Entry 6S6B (electron microscopy, 2.75 A resolution); this record covers chains D and V of the 38 polymer chains in the assembly.

== Chain D ==
Name: CRISPR-associated RAMP protein, Cmr4 family
Organism: Sulfolobus islandicus (strain REY15A)
Reference sequence: F0NDX6 (F0NDX6_SULIR); residues 1-286 here = UniProt positions 1-286
Chain sequence (286 residues; each row starts with the number of its first residue):
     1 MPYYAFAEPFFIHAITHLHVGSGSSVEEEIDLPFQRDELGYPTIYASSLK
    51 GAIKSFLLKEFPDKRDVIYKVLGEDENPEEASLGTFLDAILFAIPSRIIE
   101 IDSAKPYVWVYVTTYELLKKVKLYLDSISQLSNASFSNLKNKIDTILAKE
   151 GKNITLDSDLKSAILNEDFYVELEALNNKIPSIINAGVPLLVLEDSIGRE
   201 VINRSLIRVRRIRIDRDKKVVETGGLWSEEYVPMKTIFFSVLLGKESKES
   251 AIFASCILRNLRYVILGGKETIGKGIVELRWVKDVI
Not modelled in the structure: 1

== Chain V ==
Molecule: crRNA
Organism: Sulfolobus islandicus REY15A
Sequence (51 nucleotides; each row starts with the number of its first residue):
     1 AUUGAAAGUUCAAAGCUUAGAUACCCUGGAGGGAAACCAGACUUAACACC
    51 A

== How chain D and chain V interact ==
Contacting residue pairs (52):
  Val20(D) - G28(V)  phosphate contact
  Gly21(D) - U27(V)  sugar contact
  Gly21(D) - G28(V)  hydrogen bond to the phosphate
  Ser22(D) - U27(V)  base contact
  Gly23(D) - U27(V)  base contact
  Ser47(D) - C26(V)  sugar contact
  Ser47(D) - U27(V)  hydrogen bond to the phosphate
  Ser48(D) - C26(V)  hydrogen bond to the phosphate
  Ser48(D) - U27(V)  hydrogen bond to the phosphate
  Lys50(D) - C24(V)  salt bridge to the phosphate
  Lys50(D) - C25(V)  salt bridge to the phosphate
  Gly51(D) - C26(V)  sugar contact
  Ala52(D) - C26(V)  base contact
  Lys54(D) - C24(V)  hydrogen bond to the phosphate
  Lys54(D) - C25(V)  salt bridge to the phosphate
  Ser55(D) - C26(V)  base contact
  Leu72(D) - C25(V)  phosphate contact
  Asp75(D) - C24(V)  sugar contact
  Asp75(D) - C25(V)  sugar contact
  Pro78(D) - A23(V)  sugar contact
  Pro78(D) - C24(V)  sugar contact
  Glu80(D) - A23(V)  hydrogen bond to the sugar
  Ala81(D) - A23(V)  phosphate contact
  Ser82(D) - A23(V)  phosphate contact
  Ser82(D) - C24(V)  hydrogen bond to the phosphate
  Arg210(D) - G33(V)  hydrogen bond to the base
  Arg211(D) - G33(V)  salt bridge to the phosphate
  Ile212(D) - G31(V)  hydrogen bond to the sugar
  Ile212(D) - G32(V)  sugar contact
  Ile212(D) - G33(V)  hydrogen bond to the phosphate
  Ile212(D) - A34(V)  sugar contact
  Arg213(D) - A30(V)  hydrogen bond to the base
  Arg213(D) - G31(V)  sugar contact
  Arg213(D) - G32(V)  phosphate contact
  Ile214(D) - G32(V)  hydrogen bond to the phosphate
  Ile214(D) - A34(V)  sugar contact
  Arg216(D) - G32(V)  salt bridge to the phosphate
  Lys219(D) - G32(V)  hydrogen bond to the base
  Lys219(D) - A34(V)  sugar contact
  Lys219(D) - A35(V)  sugar contact
  Val220(D) - A35(V)  sugar contact
  Val221(D) - G33(V)  base contact
  Val221(D) - A34(V)  base contact
  Leu226(D) - G33(V)  base contact
  Trp227(D) - G31(V)  base contact
  Gly267(D) - C26(V)  base contact
  Gly267(D) - G28(V)  phosphate contact
  Gly268(D) - G28(V)  phosphate contact
  Gly268(D) - G29(V)  phosphate contact
  Lys269(D) - G29(V)  hydrogen bond to the phosphate
  Glu270(D) - G29(V)  hydrogen bond to the phosphate
  Thr271(D) - A30(V)  phosphate contact
Interface residues without a listed pair, chain D (40 interface residues in all): His19, Leu32, Gln35, Gly73, Glu79, Gly225, Ile265

== Overview ==
40 residues of chain D face 13 of chain V across their interface, with 15 hydrogen bonds and 5 salt bridges.
Among the polar pairs are Arg210(D)-G33(V), Arg213(D)-A30(V) and Lys219(D)-G32(V).
Here chain D is CRISPR-associated RAMP protein, Cmr4 family (Sulfolobus islandicus (strain REY15A)) and chain
V is crRNA (Sulfolobus islandicus REY15A). Entry 6S6B (Type III-B Cmr-beta Cryo-EM structure of the Apo state)
was determined by electron microscopy together with 6S8B, 6S8E, 6S91, 6SH8, 6SHB and 6SIC from the same study.
